Entry 9ES1 (electron microscopy, 2.95 A resolution); this record covers chains a and g of the 14 polymer chains in the assembly.

[Chain a (and g)]
Molecule: 10 kDa heat shock protein, mitochondrial
Organism: Homo sapiens
Notes: chain g of this document is another copy of the same molecule, construct and numbering; everything in this record applies to it too
UniProtKB: P61604 (CH10_HUMAN); numbering as in UniProt (aligned over 1-102)
Amino-acid sequence (102 residues; row label = number of the first residue in the row):
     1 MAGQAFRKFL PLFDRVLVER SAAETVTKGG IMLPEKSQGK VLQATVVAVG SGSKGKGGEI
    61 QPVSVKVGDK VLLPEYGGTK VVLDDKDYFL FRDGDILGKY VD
Not modelled in the structure: 1-2
Swiss-Prot annotation at these positions:
  - modified residue: A2 (N-acetylalanine), K8 (N6-acetyllysine), K28 (N6-succinyllysine), K40 (N6-acetyllysine), K54 (N6-malonyllysine), K56 (N6-acetyllysine), K66 (N6-acetyllysine), K70 (N6-acetyllysine), T79 (Phosphothreonine), K80 (N6-acetyllysine), K86 (N6-acetyllysine), K99 (N6-acetyllysine)

[Chain a / chain g interface]
Residue-residue contacts - 26 pairs, chain a then chain g:
  K56(a) with G57(g)
  S64(a) with F13(g)
  V65(a) with L12(g), hydrophobic
  L72(a) with F9(g), hydrophobic
  D93(a) with F13(g)
  G94(a) with F13(g); R15(g)
  I96(a) with L12(g), hydrophobic; R15(g)
  L97(a) with P11(g); L12(g), hydrogen bond (backbone-backbone); R15(g); T79(g); L90(g), hydrophobic
  G98(a) with L10(g); L12(g)
  K99(a) with F9(g); L10(g), hydrogen bond (backbone-backbone); L12(g)
  Y100(a) with K8(g); F9(g), hydrophobic; L83(g), hydrophobic
  V101(a) with A5(g), hydrophobic; K8(g); L10(g), hydrophobic
  D102(a) with K8(g)
Also at the interface, not in a pair above, chain a (16 interface residues in all): E59, Q61, D95
Also at the interface, not in a pair above, chain g (16 interface residues in all): K56, G58, V81, R92

[Summary]
Chain a and chain g each contribute 16 residues to their interface, with 2 hydrogen bonds. The backbones
hydrogen-bond at L97(a)-L12(g) and K99(a)-L10(g).
Both chains are 10 kDa heat shock protein, mitochondrial (Homo sapiens). Entry 9ES1 (ATP-bound human
mitochondrial Hsp60-Hsp10 half football complex) was determined by electron microscopy (same publication as
9ES0, 9ES4, 9ES5, 9H5S and 9H5T).
